9H9H - chains A and K of the 26 polymer chains in the assembly; structure by electron microscopy, 3.80 A resolution.

Chain A:
Molecule: 16S RNA
Organism: Escherichia coli
Sequence (1542 nucleotides; row label = number of the first residue in the row):
     1 AAAUUGAAGA GUUUGAUCAU GGCUCAGAUU GAACGCUGGC GGCAGGCCUA ACACAUGCAA
    61 GUCGAACGGU AACAGGAAGA AGCUUGCUUC UUUGCUGACG AGUGGCGGAC GGGUGAGUAA
   121 UGUCUGGGAA ACUGCCUGAU GGAGGGGGAU AACUACUGGA AACGGUAGCU AAUACCGCAU
   181 AACGUCGCAA GACCAAAGAG GGGGACCUUC GGGCCUCUUG CCAUCGGAUG UGCCCAGAUG
   241 GGAUUAGCUA GUAGGUGGGG UAACGGCUCA CCUAGGCGAC GAUCCCUAGC UGGUCUGAGA
   301 GGAUGACCAG CCACACUGGA ACUGAGACAC GGUCCAGACU CCUACGGGAG GCAGCAGUGG
   361 GGAAUAUUGC ACAAUGGGCG CAAGCCUGAU GCAGCCAUGC CGCGUGUAUG AAGAAGGCCU
   421 UCGGGUUGUA AAGUACUUUC AGCGGGGAGG AAGGGAGUAA AGUUAAUACC UUUGCUCAUU
   481 GACGUUACCC GCAGAAGAAG CACCGGCUAA CUCCGUGCCA GCAGCCXCGG UAAUACGGAG
   541 GGUGCAAGCG UUAAUCGGAA UUACUGGGCG UAAAGCGCAC GCAGGCGGUU UGUUAAGUCA
   601 GAUGUGAAAU CCCCGGGCUC AACCUGGGAA CUGCAUCUGA UACUGGCAAG CUUGAGUCUC
   661 GUAGAGGGGG GUAGAAUUCC AGGUGUAGCG GUGAAAUGCG UAGAGAUCUG GAGGAAUACC
   721 GGUGGCGAAG GCGGCCCCCU GGACGAAGAC UGACGCUCAG GUGCGAAAGC GUGGGGAGCA
   781 AACAGGAUUA GAUACCCUGG UAGUCCACGC CGUAAACGAU GUCGACUUGG AGGUUGUGCC
   841 CUUGAGGCGU GGCUUCCGGA GCUAACGCGU UAAGUCGACC GCCUGGGGAG UACGGCCGCA
   901 AGGUUAAAAC UCAAAUGAAU UGACGGGGGC CCGCACAAGC GGUGGAGCAU GUGGUUUAAU
   961 UCGAUGXAAC GCGAAGAACC UUACCUGGUC UUGACAUCCA CGGAAGUUUU CAGAGAUGAG
  1021 AAUGUGCCUU CGGGAACCGU GAGACAGGUG CUGCAUGGCU GUCGUCAGCU CGUGUUGUGA
  1081 AAUGUUGGGU UAAGUCCCGC AACGAGCGCA ACCCUUAUCC UUUGUUGCCA GCGGUCCGGC
  1141 CGGGAACUCA AAGGAGACUG CCAGUGAUAA ACUGGAGGAA GGUGGGGAUG ACGUCAAGUC
  1201 AUCAUGGCCC UUACGACCAG GGCUACACAC GUGCUACAAU GGCGCAUACA AAGAGAAGCG
  1261 ACCUCGCGAG AGCAAGCGGA CCUCAUAAAG UGCGUCGUAG UCCGGAUUGG AGUCUGCAAC
  1321 UCGACUCCAU GAAGUCGGAA UCGCUAGUAA UCGUGGAUCA GAAUGCCACG GUGAAUACGU
  1381 UCCCGGGCCU UGUACACACC GCCCGUXACA CCAUGGGAGU GGGUUGCAAA AGAAGUAGGU
  1441 AGCUUAACCU UCGGGAGGGC GCUUACCACU UUGUGAUUCA UGACUGGGGU GAAGUCGUAA
  1501 CAAGGUAACC GUAGGGGAAC CUGCGGUUGG AUCACCUCCU UA
Not modelled in the structure: 1535-1542
Modified residues: PSU (pseudouridine-5'-monophosphate) at position 516, G7M (N7-methyl-guanosine-5'-monophosphate) at position 527, 2MG (2N-methylguanosine-5'-monophosphate) at position 966, 5MC (5-methylcytidine-5'-monophosphate) at position 967, 2MG (2N-methylguanosine-5'-monophosphate) at position 1207, 4OC (4n,o2'-methylcytidine-5'-monophosphate) at position 1402, 5MC (5-methylcytidine-5'-monophosphate) at position 1407, UR3 (3-methyluridine-5'-monophoshate) at position 1498, 2MG (2N-methylguanosine-5'-monophosphate) at position 1516, MA6 (6N-dimethyladenosine-5'-monophoshate) at position 1518, MA6 (6N-dimethyladenosine-5'-monophoshate) at position 1519
Ion coordination: Mg2+ site 1 near G21 (its only coordinating residue here); Mg2+ site 2: C48, U114, G115; Mg2+ site 3 near A53 (its only coordinating residue here); Mg2+ site 4: A59, U387; Mg2+ site 5 near G100 (its only coordinating residue here); Mg2+ site 6: A109, G331; Mg2+ site 7: A116, G117, G289; K+ site 1: G145, A197; Mg2+ site 8 near U150 (its only coordinating residue here); Mg2+ site 9 near A171 (its only coordinating residue here); Mg2+ site 10: A174, C175; Mg2+ site 11: U180, A195; 69 more Mg2+ sites not listed; 1 more K+ sites not listed
Ligand contacts: A1IC4 ((2S,3S)-2-[[(2S)-2-[[(2S,4S)-5-aminocarbonyloxy-4-oxidanyl-2-[[(2S,3R)-3-oxidanylpiperidin-2-yl]carbonylamino]pentanoyl]amino]-3-(1H-imidazol-4-yl)propanoyl]amino]-3-(2-chloranyl-1H-imidazol-4-yl)-3-oxidanyl-propanoic acid): U692, G693, U788, U789, G791, A792, A794, C795, U1506

Chain K:
Molecule: Small ribosomal subunit protein uS11
Organism: Escherichia coli
UniProt: P0A7R9 (RS11_ECOLI); numbering as in UniProt (aligned over 1-129)
Chain sequence (129 residues; numbered 1 to 129; the number before each row is that of its first residue):
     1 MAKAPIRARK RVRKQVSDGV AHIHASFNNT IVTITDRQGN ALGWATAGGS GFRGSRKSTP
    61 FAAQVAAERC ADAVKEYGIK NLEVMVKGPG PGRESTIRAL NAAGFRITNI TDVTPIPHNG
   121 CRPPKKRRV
Not modelled in the structure: 1-12
Ligand contacts: A1IC4 ((2S,3S)-2-[[(2S)-2-[[(2S,4S)-5-aminocarbonyloxy-4-oxidanyl-2-[[(2S,3R)-3-oxidanylpiperidin-2-yl]carbonylamino]pentanoyl]amino]-3-(1H-imidazol-4-yl)propanoyl]amino]-3-(2-chloranyl-1H-imidazol-4-yl)-3-oxidanyl-propanoic acid): Arg-127, Arg-128, Val-129

Interface between chain A and chain K:
Residue-residue contacts (51; chain A residue first):
  A675(A) with Ile-116(K), hydrogen bond to the sugar; Pro-117(K), base contact; His-118(K), hydrogen bond to the sugar; Gly-120(K), base contact
  A676(A) with Ile-116(K), sugar contact; Pro-117(K), sugar contact; Gly-120(K), base contact
  G683(A) with Gly-39(K), hydrogen bond to the base; Asn-40(K), hydrogen bond to the base
  U684(A) with Asn-40(K), sugar contact; Ala-41(K), hydrogen bond to the sugar
  G685(A) with Ala-41(K), sugar contact
  U686(A) with Trp-44(K), hydrogen bond to the sugar
  A687(A) with Trp-44(K), sugar contact
  G688(A) with Thr-46(K), phosphate contact
  C689(A) with Asn-29(K), phosphate contact; Ile-31(K), phosphate contact; Thr-46(K), hydrogen bond to the phosphate
  G690(A) with Asn-29(K), hydrogen bond to the phosphate; Arg-53(K), hydrogen bond to the base
  G691(A) with Asn-28(K), hydrogen bond to the phosphate; Arg-53(K), hydrogen bond to the base
  A694(A) with Ser-55(K), phosphate contact
  A695(A) with Gly-54(K), phosphate contact; Ser-55(K), phosphate contact
  A704(A) with Trp-44(K), base contact
  A706(A) with His-24(K), hydrogen bond to the phosphate; Thr-33(K), sugar contact
  U707(A) with His-22(K), phosphate contact; Gly-39(K), hydrogen bond to the sugar; Lys-87(K), salt bridge to the phosphate
  C708(A) with Gln-38(K), hydrogen bond to the sugar; Gly-39(K), sugar contact
  A715(A) with Gly-120(K), base contact
  A716(A) with Asn-119(K), sugar contact
  U717(A) with Asn-119(K), hydrogen bond to the phosphate
  A718(A) with His-118(K), stacking on the base; Asn-119(K), hydrogen bond to the phosphate
  G778(A) with Cys-121(K), hydrogen bond to the sugar; Arg-122(K), hydrogen bond to the sugar
  C779(A) with Arg-122(K), sugar contact
  A780(A) with Lys-125(K), salt bridge to the phosphate
  A781(A) with Lys-125(K), salt bridge to the phosphate
  C795(A) with Arg-128(K), hydrogen bond to the sugar
  C796(A) with Arg-128(K), salt bridge to the phosphate
  C797(A) with Arg-127(K), salt bridge to the phosphate
  U1506(A) with Arg-128(K), hydrogen bond to the base; Val-129(K), sugar contact
  U1522(A) with Arg-128(K), salt bridge to the phosphate
  G1523(A) with Lys-125(K), phosphate contact
  C1524(A) with Arg-122(K), salt bridge to the phosphate
Interface residues without a listed pair, chain A (38 interface residues in all): G674, U692, G693, G705, G714, A1507
Interface residues without a listed pair, chain K (31 interface residues in all): Leu-42, Lys-57, Pro-115, Pro-124

Overview:
Chain A and chain K form an interface of 38 and 31 residues respectively; the contacts include 20 hydrogen
bonds, 7 salt bridges and 1 aromatic stacking contact. Among the polar pairs are G683(A)/Gly-39(K),
G683(A)/Asn-40(K) and G690(A)/Arg-53(K).
Here chain A is 16S RNA and chain K is Small ribosomal subunit protein uS11, both from Escherichia coli. Entry
9H9H (Complex 1 30S-IF1-IF2-IF3-GE81112) was determined by electron microscopy, deposited together with 9H8G,
9H9I, 9H9J, 9H9K, 9H9L, 9H9M and 9H9N.
